Entry 8CTE (electron microscopy, 2.90 A resolution); this record covers chains A and X of the 14 polymer chains in the assembly.

# Chain A
Protein: Ankyrin-1
From: Homo sapiens
Reference sequence: P16157 (ANK1_HUMAN); residue numbers follow UniProt; this construct covers 1-1881
Chain sequence (1881 residues; each row starts with the number of its first residue):
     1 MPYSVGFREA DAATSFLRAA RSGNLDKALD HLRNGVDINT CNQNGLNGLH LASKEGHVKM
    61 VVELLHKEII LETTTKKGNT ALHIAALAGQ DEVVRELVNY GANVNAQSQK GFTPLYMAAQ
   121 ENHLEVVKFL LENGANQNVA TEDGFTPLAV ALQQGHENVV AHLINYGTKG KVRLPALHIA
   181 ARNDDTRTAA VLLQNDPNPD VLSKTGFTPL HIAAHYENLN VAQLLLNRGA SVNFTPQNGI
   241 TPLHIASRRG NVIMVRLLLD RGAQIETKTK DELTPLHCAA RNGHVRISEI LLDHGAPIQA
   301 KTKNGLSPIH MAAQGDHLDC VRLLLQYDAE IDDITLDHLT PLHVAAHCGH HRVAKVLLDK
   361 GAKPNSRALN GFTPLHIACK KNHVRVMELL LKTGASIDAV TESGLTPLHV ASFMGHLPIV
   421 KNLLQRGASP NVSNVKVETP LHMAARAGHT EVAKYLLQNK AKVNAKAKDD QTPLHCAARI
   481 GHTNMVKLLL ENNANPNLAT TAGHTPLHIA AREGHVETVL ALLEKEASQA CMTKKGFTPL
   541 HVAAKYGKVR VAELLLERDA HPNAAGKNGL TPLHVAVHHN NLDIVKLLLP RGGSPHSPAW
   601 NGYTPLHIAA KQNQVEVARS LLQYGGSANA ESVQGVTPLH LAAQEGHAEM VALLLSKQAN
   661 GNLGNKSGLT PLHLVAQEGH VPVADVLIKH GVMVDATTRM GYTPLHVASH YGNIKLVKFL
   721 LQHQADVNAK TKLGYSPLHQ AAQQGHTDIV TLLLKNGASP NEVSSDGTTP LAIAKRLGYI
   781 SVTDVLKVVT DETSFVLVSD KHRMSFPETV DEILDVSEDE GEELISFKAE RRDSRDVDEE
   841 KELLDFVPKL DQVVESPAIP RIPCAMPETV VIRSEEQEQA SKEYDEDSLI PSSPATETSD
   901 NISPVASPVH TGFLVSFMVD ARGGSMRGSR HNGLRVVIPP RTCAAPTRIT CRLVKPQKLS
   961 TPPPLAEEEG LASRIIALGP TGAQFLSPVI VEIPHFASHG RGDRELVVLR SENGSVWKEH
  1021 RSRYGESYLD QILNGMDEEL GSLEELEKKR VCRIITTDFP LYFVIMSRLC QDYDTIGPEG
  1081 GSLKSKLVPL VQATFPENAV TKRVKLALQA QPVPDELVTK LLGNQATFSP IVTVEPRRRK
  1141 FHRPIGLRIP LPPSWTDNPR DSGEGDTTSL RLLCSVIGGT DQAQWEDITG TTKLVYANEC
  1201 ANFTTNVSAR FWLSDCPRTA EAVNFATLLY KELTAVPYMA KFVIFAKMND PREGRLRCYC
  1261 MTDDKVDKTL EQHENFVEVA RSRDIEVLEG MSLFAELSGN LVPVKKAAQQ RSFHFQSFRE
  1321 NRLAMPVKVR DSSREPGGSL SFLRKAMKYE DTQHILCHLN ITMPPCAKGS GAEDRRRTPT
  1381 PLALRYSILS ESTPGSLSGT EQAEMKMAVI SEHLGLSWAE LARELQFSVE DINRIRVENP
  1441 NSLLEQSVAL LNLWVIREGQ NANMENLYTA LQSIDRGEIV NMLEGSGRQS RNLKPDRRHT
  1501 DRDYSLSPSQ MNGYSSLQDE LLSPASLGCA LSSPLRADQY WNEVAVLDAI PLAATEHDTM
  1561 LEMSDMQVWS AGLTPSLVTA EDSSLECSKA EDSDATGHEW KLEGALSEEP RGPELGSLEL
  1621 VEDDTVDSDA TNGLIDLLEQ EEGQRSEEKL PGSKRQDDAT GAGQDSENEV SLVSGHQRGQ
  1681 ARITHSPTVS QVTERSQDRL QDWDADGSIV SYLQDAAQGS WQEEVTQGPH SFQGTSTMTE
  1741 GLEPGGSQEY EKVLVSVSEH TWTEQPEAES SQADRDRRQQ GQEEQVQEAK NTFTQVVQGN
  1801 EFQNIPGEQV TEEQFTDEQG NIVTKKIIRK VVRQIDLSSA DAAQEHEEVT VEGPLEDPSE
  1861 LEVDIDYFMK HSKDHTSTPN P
Unresolved in the structure: 1-10, 462-1881

# Chain X
Protein: Protein 4.2
From: Homo sapiens
Reference sequence: P16452 (EPB42_HUMAN); residues 1-691 here = UniProt positions 1-691
Chain sequence (691 residues; row label = number of the first residue in the row):
     1 MGQALGIKSC DFQAARNNEE HHTKALSSRR LFVRRGQPFT IILYFRAPVR AFLPALKKVA
    61 LTAQTGEQPS KINRTQATFP ISSLGDRKWW SAVVEERDAQ SWTISVTTPA DAVIGHYSLL
   121 LQVSGRKQLL LGQFTLLFNP WNREDAVFLK NEAQRMEYLL NQNGLIYLGT ADCIQAESWD
   181 FGQFEGDVID LSLRLLSKDK QVEKWSQPVH VARVLGALLH FLKEQRVLPT PQTQATQEGA
   241 LLNKRRGSVP ILRQWLTGRG RPVYDGQAWV LAAVACTVLR CLGIPARVVT TFASAQGTGG
   301 RLLIDEYYNE EGLQNGEGQR GRIWIFQTST ECWMTRPALP QGYDGWQILH PSAPNGGGVL
   361 GSCDLVPVRA VKEGTLGLTP AVSDLFAAIN ASCVVWKCCE DGTLELTDSN TKYVGNNIST
   421 KGVGSDRCED ITQNYKYPEG SLQEKEVLER VEKEKMEREK DNGIRPPSLE TASPLYLLLK
   481 APSSLPLRGD AQISVTLVNH SEQEKAVQLA IGVQAVHYNG VLAAKLWRKK LHLTLSANLE
   541 KIITIGLFFS NFERNPPENT FLRLTAMATH SESNLSCFAQ EDIAICRPHL AIKMPEKAEQ
   601 YQPLTASVSL QNSLDAPMED CVISILGRGL IHRERSYRFR SVWPENTMCA KFQFTPTHVG
   661 LQRLTVEVDC NMFQNLTNYK SVTVVAPELS A
Unresolved in the structure: 1-3, 231-240, 328, 354-360, 460-472

# Chain A / chain X interface
Pairs across the interface (64):
  Gly-23(A) / Leu-84(X)
  Leu-25(A) / Ser-83(X)
  Leu-25(A) / Leu-84(X)  hydrophobic
  Asp-26(A) / Leu-56(X)
  Asp-26(A) / Ser-82(X)
  Asp-26(A) / Ser-83(X)  hydrogen bond
  Lys-27(A) / Leu-53(X)
  Leu-29(A) / Ser-83(X)
  Asp-30(A) / Phe-52(X)
  Asp-30(A) / Arg-97(X)  salt bridge
  Arg-33(A) / Arg-97(X)  hydrogen bond (side chain-backbone)
  Lys-59(A) / Leu-84(X)
  Arg-182(A) / Arg-143(X)
  Asn-183(A) / Arg-143(X)
  Glu-217(A) / Lys-150(X)
  Glu-217(A) / Asn-151(X)
  Glu-217(A) / Glu-152(X)  hydrogen bond (side chain-backbone)
  Arg-249(A) / Lys-150(X)
  Arg-249(A) / Asn-151(X)
  Gly-250(A) / Asn-151(X)  hydrogen bond (backbone-side chain)
  Asn-251(A) / Asn-151(X)
  Val-252(A) / Ala-153(X)  hydrophobic
  Ile-253(A) / Glu-152(X)
  Gly-283(A) / Glu-429(X)
  Val-285(A) / Arg-427(X)
  Val-285(A) / Glu-429(X)
  Arg-286(A) / Val-423(X)
  Arg-286(A) / Gly-424(X)  hydrogen bond (side chain-backbone)
  Gly-315(A) / Gln-433(X)  hydrogen bond (backbone-side chain)
  Asp-316(A) / Gln-433(X)
  His-317(A) / Gln-433(X)
  Leu-318(A) / Asp-430(X)
  Asp-319(A) / Arg-427(X)  salt bridge
  Asp-319(A) / Cys-428(X)
  Asp-319(A) / Glu-429(X)
  Arg-322(A) / Arg-427(X)
  Arg-322(A) / Cys-428(X)
  Leu-323(A) / Arg-427(X)
  Gln-326(A) / Arg-427(X)  hydrogen bond
  Cys-348(A) / Pro-438(X)
  Gly-349(A) / Pro-438(X)
  His-351(A) / Glu-439(X)  salt bridge
  Arg-352(A) / Asn-417(X)
  Arg-352(A) / Asp-430(X)  salt bridge
  Arg-352(A) / Thr-432(X)
  Lys-355(A) / Asp-172(X)  salt bridge
  Lys-381(A) / Gly-440(X)
  Asn-382(A) / Glu-439(X)
  Asn-382(A) / Gly-440(X)
  His-383(A) / Glu-439(X)
  Val-384(A) / Tyr-413(X)
  Arg-385(A) / Tyr-413(X)
  Arg-385(A) / Asn-416(X)  hydrogen bond
  Arg-385(A) / Glu-439(X)  salt bridge
  Glu-388(A) / Tyr-413(X)  hydrogen bond
  Asn-422(A) / Tyr-476(X)
  Leu-424(A) / His-500(X)  hydrogen bond (backbone-side chain)
  Gln-425(A) / Tyr-476(X)
  Gln-425(A) / His-500(X)
  Arg-426(A) / Tyr-476(X)  hydrogen bond
  Arg-426(A) / Leu-478(X)
  Lys-460(A) / His-500(X)
  Lys-460(A) / Glu-502(X)  salt bridge
  Lys-460(A) / Asn-538(X)  hydrogen bond
Interface residues without a listed pair, chain A (46 interface residues in all): Tyr-216, His-350, Asn-459
Interface residues without a listed pair, chain X (38 interface residues in all): Gly-85, Glu-96, Met-156, Asp-408, Ser-441, Val-498

# Overview
46 residues of chain A face 38 of chain X across their interface, with 12 hydrogen bonds and 7 salt bridges.
Polar contacts include Asp-30(A)/Arg-97(X), Asp-319(A)/Arg-427(X) and His-351(A)/Glu-439(X).
Chain A is Ankyrin-1 and chain X is Protein 4.2, both from Homo sapiens; the structure, Class 2 of erythrocyte
ankyrin-1 complex (Composite map), was determined by electron microscopy together with 7UZ3, 7UZQ, 7UZU, 7V07,
7V0K, 7V0M and 10 further entries from the same study.
